6O12 - chain A; structure by X-ray diffraction, 2.05 A resolution.

# Chain A
Molecule: Cysteine desulfurase
Source organism: Escherichia coli (strain K12)
Notes: EC 2.8.1.7, 4.4.1.16
Reference sequence: P77444 (SUFS_ECOLI); residues 1-406 here = UniProt positions 1-406
Sequence (406 residues; row label = number of the first residue in the row):
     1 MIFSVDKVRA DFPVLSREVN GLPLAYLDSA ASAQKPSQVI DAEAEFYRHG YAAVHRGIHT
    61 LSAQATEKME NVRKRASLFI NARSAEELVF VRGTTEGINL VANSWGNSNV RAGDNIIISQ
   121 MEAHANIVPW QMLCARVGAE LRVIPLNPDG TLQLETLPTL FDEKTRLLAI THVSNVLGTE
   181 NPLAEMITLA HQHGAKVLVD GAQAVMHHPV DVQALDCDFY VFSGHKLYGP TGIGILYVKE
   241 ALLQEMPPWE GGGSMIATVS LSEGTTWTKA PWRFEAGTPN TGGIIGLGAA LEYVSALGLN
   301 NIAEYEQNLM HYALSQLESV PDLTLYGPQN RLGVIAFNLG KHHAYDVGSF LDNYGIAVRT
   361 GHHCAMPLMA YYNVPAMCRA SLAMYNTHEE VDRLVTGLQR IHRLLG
Unresolved in the structure: 1
Differences from the reference sequence: engineered mutation A123 (His in P77444)
Swiss-Prot annotation at these positions:
  - active site: C364 (Cysteine persulfide intermediate)
  - modified residue: K226 (N6-(pyridoxal phosphate)lysine)
  - mutagenesis: H55 (H55A: No effect), C364 (C364A: Abolishes activity towards L-cysteine but not towards selenocysteine), R379 (R379A: Loss of function)
Glycans and other covalent adducts: pyridoxal phosphate (PLP) linked to K226
Residues lining bound ligands: pyridoxal phosphate (PLP): G93, T94, T95, A123, A125, T171, V173, N175, D200, A202, Q203, S223, H225, G277, T278
From the paper describing this entry:
  - mutagenesis - H123A: abolished catalytic activity on L-cysteine
  - catalytic residues: C364 (citing earlier work)
  - catalytic residues: K226 (proposed by the authors, not directly observed)

# In short
Pyridoxal phosphate is covalently linked to K226. UniProt lists active-site residue C364 and 3 mutagenesis
sites. The paper reports catalytic residues C364 and K226; H123A abolishes catalytic activity on L-cysteine.
Chain A is Cysteine desulfurase (Escherichia coli (strain K12)); the structure, E. coli cysteine desulfurase
SufS H123A, was determined by X-ray diffraction together with 6O13, 6O10 and 6O11 from the same study.
